PDB entry 8PM9 | X-ray diffraction, 1.85 A resolution | chains A and B

# Chain A (and B)
Name: Transthyretin
From: Homo sapiens
Notes: chain B of this document is another copy of the same molecule, construct and numbering; everything in this record applies to it too
Reference sequence: P02766 (TTHY_HUMAN); residues 1-127 here correspond to UniProt positions 21-147 (UniProt number = residue number + 20)
Sequence (127 residues; numbered 1 to 127; the number before each row is that of its first residue):
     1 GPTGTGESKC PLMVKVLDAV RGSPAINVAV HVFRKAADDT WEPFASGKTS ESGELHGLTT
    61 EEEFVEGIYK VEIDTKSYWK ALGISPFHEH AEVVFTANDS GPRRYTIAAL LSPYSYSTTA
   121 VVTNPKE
Unresolved in the structure: 1-9, 126-127
Swiss-Prot annotation at these positions:
  - binding site (L-thyroxine): Lys15, Glu54, Ser117
  - modified residue: Cys10 (Sulfocysteine), Glu42 (4-carboxyglutamate), Ser52 (Phosphoserine)
  - glycosylation: Asn98 (N-linked (GlcNAc...) asparagine)
Small-molecule neighbours: PITB (ZP2; (3-fluoranyl-5-oxidanyl-phenyl)-(3-methoxy-5-nitro-4-oxidanyl-phenyl)methanone): Lys15, Leu17, Thr106, Ala108, Ala109, Leu110, Ser117, Thr118, Thr119, Val121
From the paper describing this entry:
  - binding site for PITB: Lys15, Ala108, Ser117
  - contacts within the chain: Lys15-Glu54 (salt bridge)
  - conformationally variable residues (side-chain flip): Thr119

# Interface between chain A and chain B
Pairs across the interface - 47 pairs, chain A then chain B:
  Lys70(A) with Glu92(B), salt bridge
  Lys76(A) with Thr96(B)
  Phe87(A) with Phe95(B); Thr96(B); Tyr105(B), hydrophobic; Ile107(B), hydrophobic; Ala120(B), hydrophobic
  His88(A) with Val93(B); Val94(B); Thr118(B)
  Glu89(A) with Ile68(B); Val94(B), hydrogen bond (backbone-backbone); Thr96(B), hydrogen bond
  His90(A) with Glu92(B); Val94(B)
  Glu92(A) with His90(B), salt bridge; Glu92(B); Tyr116(B), hydrogen bond (backbone-side chain)
  Val93(A) with Phe87(B), hydrophobic; His88(B)
  Val94(A) with His88(B); Glu89(B), hydrogen bond (backbone-backbone); His90(B)
  Phe95(A) with Phe87(B), hydrophobic; Glu89(B)
  Thr96(A) with Glu89(B), hydrogen bond
  Tyr105(A) with Phe87(B), hydrophobic
  Ile107(A) with Phe87(B), hydrophobic
  Tyr114(A) with Thr119(B), hydrogen bond (backbone-side chain); Ala120(B), hydrogen bond (backbone-backbone); Val122(B), hydrophobic
  Ser115(A) with Thr118(B), hydrogen bond (side chain-backbone); Thr119(B), hydrogen bond
  Tyr116(A) with Glu92(B), hydrogen bond (side chain-backbone); Tyr116(B); Ser117(B), hydrogen bond (backbone-side chain); Thr118(B), hydrogen bond (backbone-backbone)
  Ser117(A) with Tyr116(B); Ser117(B), hydrogen bond
  Thr118(A) with His88(B); Ser115(B), hydrogen bond (backbone-side chain); Tyr116(B), hydrogen bond (backbone-backbone)
  Thr119(A) with Tyr114(B), hydrogen bond (side chain-backbone); Ser115(B), hydrogen bond
  Ala120(A) with Phe87(B), hydrophobic; Tyr114(B), hydrogen bond (backbone-backbone)
  Val122(A) with Tyr114(B), hydrophobic
Interface residues without a listed pair, chain A (22 interface residues in all): Ile68
Interface residues without a listed pair, chain B (22 interface residues in all): Lys70, Lys76
From the paper, about this interface:
  - specific contacts: Ser117(A)-Ser117(B)

# Overview
Chain A and chain B each contribute 22 residues to their interface, with 18 hydrogen bonds and 2 salt bridges.
Polar contacts include Lys70(A)-Glu92(B), Glu92(A)-His90(B) and Glu89(A)-Thr96(B). The authors report a
contact between Ser117(A) and Ser117(B). Chain A binds PITB. From the paper: a binding site for PITB at
Lys15(A), Ala108(A) and Ser117(A); conformational variability at Thr119(A).
Both chains are Transthyretin (Homo sapiens). Entry 8PM9 (Crystal structure of human wild type transthyretin
in complex with PITB (Pharmacokinetically Improved TTR Binder)) was determined by X-ray diffraction, deposited
together with 8PM8, 8PMA and 8PMO.
